Entry 5B5N (X-ray diffraction, 3.30 A resolution); this record covers chains M and Q of the 36 polymer chains in the assembly.

# Chain M
Name: Photosynthetic reaction center M subunit
Source organism: Thermochromatium tepidum
UniProtKB: A8ASG6 (A8ASG6_THETI); numbering as in UniProt (aligned over 1-319)
Chain sequence (319 residues; row label = number of the first residue in the row):
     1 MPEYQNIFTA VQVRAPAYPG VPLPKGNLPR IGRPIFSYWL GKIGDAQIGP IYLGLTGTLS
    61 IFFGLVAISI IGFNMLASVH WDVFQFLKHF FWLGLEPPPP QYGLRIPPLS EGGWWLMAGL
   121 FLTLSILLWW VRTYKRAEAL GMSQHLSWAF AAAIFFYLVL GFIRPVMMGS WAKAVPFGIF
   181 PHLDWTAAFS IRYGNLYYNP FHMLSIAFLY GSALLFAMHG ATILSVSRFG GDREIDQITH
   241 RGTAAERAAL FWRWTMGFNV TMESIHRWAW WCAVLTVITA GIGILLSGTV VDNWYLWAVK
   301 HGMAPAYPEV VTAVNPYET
Unresolved in the structure: 1
Metal / ion sites: Fe ion: H219, E234, H266 (shared with 2 residues of chain L)
Small-molecule neighbours:
  - bacteriochlorophyll a (BCL), molecule 1: F90, L122, F156, Y157, L160, V175, I179, H182, L183, W185, T186
  - bacteriochlorophyll a (BCL), molecule 2: L122, I126, A153, F156, Y157, L160, F177, W185, T186, A187, F189, S190, L196, Y197, H202, S205, I206, L209, Y210, T276, A280, G283, I284
  - bacteriochlorophyll a (BCL), molecule 3: T186, Y197, Y210
  - bacteriochlorophyll a (BCL), molecule 4: Y197, M203, I206, A207, Y210, G211, L214
  - bacteriopheophytin a (BPH), molecule 1: S60, I61, F62, G64, L65, S125, I126, W129, T133, L146, A149, F150, A153, A273, V274, V277
  - bacteriopheophytin a (BPH), molecule 2: Y210, A213, L214, A217, M218, W252, T255
  - spirilloxanthin (CRT): I68, S69, I71, G72, F73, M75, F90, W115, L116, G119, L120, T123, Y157, L160, G161, F162, W171, V175, P176, F177, G178, H182
  - menaquinone 8 (MQ8): L214, L215, M218, H219, T222, A245, A248, A249, W252, M256, F258, N259, V260, T261, M262, I265, W268
  - phosphatidylglycerol (PGW; (1R)-2-{[(S)-{[(2S)-2,3-dihydroxypropyl]oxy}(hydroxy)phosphoryl]oxy}-1-[(hexadecanoyloxy)methyl]ethyl (9Z)-octadec-9-enoate): I31, G32, R33, P34, I35, I48

# Chain Q
Name: LH1 alpha polypeptide
Source organism: Thermochromatium tepidum
UniProtKB: D2Z0P2 (D2Z0P2_THETI); residue numbers follow UniProt; this construct covers 1-61
Chain sequence (61 residues; each row starts with the number of its first residue):
     1 MFTMNANLYK IWLILDPRRV LVSIVAFQIV LGLLIHMIVL STDLNWLDDN IPVSYQALGK
    61 K
Unresolved in the structure: 1
Metal / ion sites: barium ion site 1: N45, D49 (shared with 1 residue of chain S); barium ion site 2: Y55, Q56 (shared with 3 residues of chain O)
Small-molecule neighbours:
  - bacteriochlorophyll a (BCL), molecule 1: L15, R19, V20, S23, I35
  - bacteriochlorophyll a (BCL), molecule 2: Q28, I29, G32, H36, V39, W46, L47
  - bacteriochlorophyll a (BCL), molecule 3: Q28, L31, G32, I35, H36
  - spirilloxanthin (CRT), molecule 1: N7, L8, K10, I11, L13, I14
  - spirilloxanthin (CRT), molecule 2: L21, I24, F27, Q28, L31, L34, I35, I38
  - spirilloxanthin (CRT), molecule 3: L33, H36, M37, L40

# Interface between chain M and chain Q
Contacting residue pairs (29):
  P29(M) - R18(Q)
  I31(M) - R19(Q)
  L53(M) - R19(Q)  hydrogen bond (backbone-side chain)
  G54(M) - V22(Q)
  L55(M) - V22(Q)  hydrophobic
  L55(M) - V25(Q)  hydrophobic
  L59(M) - A26(Q)
  L59(M) - I29(Q)  hydrophobic
  L59(M) - V30(Q)  hydrophobic
  F62(M) - S23(Q)
  F62(M) - A26(Q)  hydrophobic
  F62(M) - F27(Q)
  F62(M) - V30(Q)  hydrophobic
  F63(M) - V30(Q)  hydrophobic
  F63(M) - L33(Q)  hydrophobic
  V66(M) - V30(Q)  hydrophobic
  I106(M) - L40(Q)
  I106(M) - S41(Q)
  P107(M) - S41(Q)
  P108(M) - S41(Q)
  L109(M) - S41(Q)  hydrogen bond (backbone-backbone)
  L109(M) - T42(Q)
  W114(M) - I38(Q)  hydrophobic
  M117(M) - M37(Q)  hydrophobic
  M117(M) - I38(Q)  hydrophobic
  M117(M) - S41(Q)
  L120(M) - M37(Q)  hydrophobic
  F121(M) - L33(Q)
  F121(M) - L34(Q)  hydrophobic
Also at the interface, not in a pair above, chain M (22 interface residues in all): L28, T58, R105, G113, L124
Also at the interface, not in a pair above, chain Q (18 interface residues in all): N45, D48

# Overview
22 residues of chain M face 18 of chain Q across their interface; the contacts include 2 hydrogen bonds. Among
the polar pairs are L53(M)-R19(Q) and L109(M)-S41(Q). Bound to chain M: 4 copies of bacteriochlorophyll a,
bacteriopheophytin a, menaquinone 8, spirilloxanthin and phosphatidylglycerol.
Here chain M is Photosynthetic reaction center M subunit and chain Q is LH1 alpha polypeptide, both from
Thermochromatium tepidum. Entry 5B5N (Crystal structure of the Ba-substituted LH1-RC complex from Tch.
tepidum) was determined by X-ray diffraction (same publication as 5B5M).
